7D2Y - chains C and D of the 4 polymer chains in the assembly; structure by X-ray diffraction, 2.68 A resolution.

# Chain C (and D)
Name: RRM2
Source organism: Caenorhabditis elegans
Notes: chain D of this document is another copy of the same molecule, construct and numbering; everything in this record applies to it too
Reference sequence: O76616 (O76616_CAEEL); residues 200-282 here = UniProt positions 200-282
Sequence (83 residues; each row starts with the number of its first residue):
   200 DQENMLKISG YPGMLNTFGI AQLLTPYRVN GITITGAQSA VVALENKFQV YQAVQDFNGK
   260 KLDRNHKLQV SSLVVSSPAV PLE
Unresolved in the structure: 282 (chain D: 200, 282)
Reported in the primary citation:
  - self-association interface (contacts with another copy of this molecule); pairs are residue here / residue on that copy: M213-R227 (backbone contact), N215-V228, F217-F217 (hydrophobic contact), A220-F217 (hydrophobic contact), Q221-Y226, Q221-A220, V228-F217 (hydrophobic contact), I231-F217 (hydrophobic contact)
  - mutagenesis - F217E: abolished binding to another copy of this molecule
  - mutagenesis - F217E (90-fold): decreased binding to Embryonic developmental protein tofu-6
  - mutagenesis - F217E, K246A/F247A, Y250A/Q251A: decreased localization to perinuclear granules

# Interface between chain C and chain D
Residue-residue contacts (28; chain C residue first):
  M213(C) with R227(D), hydrogen bond (backbone-side chain)
  N215(C) with R227(D); V228(D), hydrogen bond (side chain-backbone); N229(D), hydrogen bond
  F217(C) with T216(D); F217(D), hydrophobic; A220(D), hydrophobic; V228(D); N229(D); I231(D), hydrophobic
  A220(C) with F217(D), hydrophobic; Q221(D), hydrogen bond (backbone-side chain)
  Q221(C) with A220(D), hydrogen bond (side chain-backbone); L223(D); T224(D); Y226(D), hydrogen bond (side chain-backbone); V228(D)
  L223(C) with Q221(D)
  T224(C) with Q221(D); T224(D)
  Y226(C) with Q221(D), hydrogen bond (backbone-side chain)
  R227(C) with M213(D), hydrogen bond (side chain-backbone); N215(D)
  V228(C) with N215(D), hydrogen bond (backbone-side chain); F217(D); Q221(D)
  N229(C) with N215(D); F217(D)
Interface residues without a listed pair, chain C (16 interface residues in all): L214, T216, P225, G230, I231
Interface residues without a listed pair, chain D (16 interface residues in all): L214, P225, G230
Interface features reported in the paper:
  - hot spots on chain C (mutagenesis) - F217E: abolished binding to another copy of this molecule

# Summary
Chain C and chain D each contribute 16 residues to their interface, with 9 hydrogen bonds. Among the polar
pairs are M213(C)-R227(D), N215(C)-V228(D) and N215(C)-N229(D). The paper reports that F217E, K246A/F247A and
Y250A/Q251A of chain C reduce localization to perinuclear granules; a self-association interface involving
M213(C), N215(C) and F217(C) among others.
Chain C and chain D are both RRM2 (Caenorhabditis elegans); the structure, complex of two RRM domains, was
determined by X-ray diffraction, deposited together with 7D1L, 7EJO and 7EJS.
